Entry 4SKN (X-ray diffraction, 2.90 A resolution); this record covers chains A and E of the 3 polymer chains in the assembly.

== Chain A ==
Molecule: 10-nt DNA strand
Sequence (10 nucleotides; each row starts with the number of its first residue):
     1 TGGGXGGCTT
Modified / non-standard residues: ORP (2-deoxy-5-phosphono-ribose) at position 5

== Chain E ==
Protein: Protein (uracil-DNA glycosylase)
From: Homo sapiens
Notes: EC 3.2.2.3
UniProtKB: P13051 (UNG_HUMAN); residues 85-304 here correspond to UniProt positions 94-313 (UniProt number = residue number + 9)
Amino-acid sequence (223 residues; row label = number of the first residue in the row):
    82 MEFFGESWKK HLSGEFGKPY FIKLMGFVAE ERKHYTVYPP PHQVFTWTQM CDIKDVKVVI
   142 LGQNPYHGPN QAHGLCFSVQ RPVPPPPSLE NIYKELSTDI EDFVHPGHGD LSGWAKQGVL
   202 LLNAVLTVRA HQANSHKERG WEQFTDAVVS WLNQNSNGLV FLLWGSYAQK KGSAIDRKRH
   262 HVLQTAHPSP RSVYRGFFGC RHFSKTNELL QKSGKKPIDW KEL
Sequence notes: cloning artifact (82-84); engineered mutation Asn-145 (Asp in P13051), Arg-272 (Leu in P13051)
Ligand contacts: uracil (URA): Gly-143, Gln-144, Asn-145, Pro-146, Tyr-147, Cys-157, Phe-158, Asn-204, His-268
Swiss-Prot annotation at these positions:
  - binding site (uracil): Gln-144, Phe-158, Asn-204, His-268
  - binding site (dsDNA): His-148, Ser-169, Ser-247, His-268, Ser-270, Ser-273, Arg-276
  - modified residue: Lys-286 (N6-acetyllysine)

== How chain A and chain E interact ==
Residue-residue contacts - 22 pairs, chain A then chain E:
  DG4(A) / His-148(E)  salt bridge to the phosphate
  DG4(A) / Pro-168(E)  phosphate contact
  DG4(A) / Pro-271(E)  base contact
  DG4(A) / Arg-272(E)  salt bridge to the phosphate
  ORP_5(A) / Gln-144(E)  base contact
  ORP_5(A) / Asn-145(E)  base contact
  ORP_5(A) / Tyr-147(E)  base contact
  ORP_5(A) / Pro-168(E)  base contact
  ORP_5(A) / Ser-169(E)  base contact
  ORP_5(A) / His-268(E)  base contact
  DG6(A) / His-268(E)  phosphate contact
  DG6(A) / Ser-270(E)  hydrogen bond to the phosphate
  DG6(A) / Arg-272(E)  salt bridge to the phosphate
  DG6(A) / Ser-273(E)  hydrogen bond to the sugar
  DG7(A) / Gly-246(E)  phosphate contact
  DG7(A) / Ser-247(E)  hydrogen bond to the phosphate
  DG7(A) / Ala-267(E)  phosphate contact
  DG7(A) / His-268(E)  hydrogen bond to the phosphate
  DG7(A) / Ser-273(E)  sugar contact
  DG7(A) / Arg-276(E)  hydrogen bond to the phosphate
  DC8(A) / Ser-247(E)  hydrogen bond to the phosphate
  DC8(A) / Arg-276(E)  sugar contact
Interface residues without a listed pair, chain A (6 interface residues in all): DG3
Interface residues without a listed pair, chain E (18 interface residues in all): Pro-146, Pro-167, Ala-214

== Overview ==
Chain A and chain E form an interface of 6 and 18 residues respectively; the contacts include 6 hydrogen bonds
and 3 salt bridges. Polar pairs include DG6(A)/Ser-273(E), DG6(A)/Ser-270(E) and DG7(A)/Ser-247(E). Chain E
binds uracil.
Chain A is a 10-nt DNA strand and chain E is Protein (uracil-DNA glycosylase) (Homo sapiens); the structure, A
nucleotide-flipping mechanism from the structure of human uracil-DNA glycosylase bound to DNA, was determined
by X-ray diffraction.
